PDB entry 4CKP | X-ray diffraction, 3.45 A resolution | chains B and C of the 6 polymer chains in the assembly

# Chain B (and C)
Protein: Sas-6
From: Leishmania major
Notes: fragment: n-terminal domain and part of the coiled coil domain, residues 97-320; chain C of this document is another copy of the same molecule, construct and numbering; everything in this record applies to it too
UniProt: E9AFQ5 (E9AFQ5_LEIMA); residue numbers follow UniProt; this construct covers 97-320
Sequence (226 residues; numbered 95 to 320; the number before each row is that of its first residue):
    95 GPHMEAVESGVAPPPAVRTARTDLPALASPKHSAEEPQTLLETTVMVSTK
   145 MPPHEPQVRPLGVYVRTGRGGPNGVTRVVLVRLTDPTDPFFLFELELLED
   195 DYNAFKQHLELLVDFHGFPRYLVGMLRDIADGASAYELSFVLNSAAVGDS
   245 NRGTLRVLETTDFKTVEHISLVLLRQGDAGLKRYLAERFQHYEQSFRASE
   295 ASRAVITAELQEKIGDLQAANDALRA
Disordered / not traced: 95-128, 306-320 (chain C: 95-128, 318-320)
Sequence notes: expression tag (95-96)

# Chain B / chain C interface
Contacting residue pairs - 44 pairs, chain B then chain C:
  L203(B) with K258(C)
  E204(B) with R250(C), salt bridge; K258(C); T259(C), hydrogen bond (backbone-backbone)
  L205(B) with F257(C); K258(C)
  L206(B) with T254(C); T255(C); D256(C); F257(C), hydrogen bond (backbone-backbone); K258(C); T259(C)
  V207(B) with D256(C); F257(C), hydrophobic
  F212(B) with F257(C), hydrophobic
  Y215(B) with D256(C); F257(C), hydrophobic
  M219(B) with F257(C), hydrophobic
  R250(B) with E204(C), salt bridge
  T254(B) with L206(C)
  T255(B) with L206(C)
  D256(B) with L206(C); V207(C)
  F257(B) with L205(C); L206(C), hydrogen bond (backbone-backbone); V207(C); F212(C), hydrophobic; Y215(C), hydrophobic; M219(C), hydrophobic; I263(C), hydrophobic
  K258(B) with L203(C); E204(C); L205(C); L206(C); H262(C), hydrogen bond (side chain-backbone)
  T259(B) with E204(C), hydrogen bond (backbone-backbone)
  V260(B) with V260(C), hydrophobic; E261(C); H262(C)
  E261(B) with V260(C); E261(C)
  H262(B) with K258(C), hydrogen bond (backbone-side chain); V260(C)
  I263(B) with F257(C), hydrophobic
Also at the interface, not in a pair above, chain B (20 interface residues in all): L216
Also at the interface, not in a pair above, chain C (20 interface residues in all): L216

# In short
The chain B/chain C interface involves 20 residues from each chain; the contacts include 6 hydrogen bonds and
2 salt bridges. Polar pairs include E204(B)-R250(C), K258(B)-H262(C) and E204(B)-T259(C).
Chain B and chain C are both Sas-6 (Leishmania major); the structure, Structure of an N-terminal fragment of
Leishmania SAS-6 that contains part of its coiled coil domain, was determined by X-ray diffraction, deposited
together with 4CKM and 4CKN.
